Entry 4YYN (X-ray diffraction, 1.85 A resolution); this record covers chains A and Z of the 3 polymer chains in the assembly.

# Chain A
Molecule: Transcription initiation factor TFIID subunit 1
Source organism: Homo sapiens
Notes: fragment: bromodomain
Reference sequence: P21675 (TAF1_HUMAN); residues 1497-1638 here = UniProt positions 1497-1638
Sequence (144 residues; row label = number of the first residue in the row):
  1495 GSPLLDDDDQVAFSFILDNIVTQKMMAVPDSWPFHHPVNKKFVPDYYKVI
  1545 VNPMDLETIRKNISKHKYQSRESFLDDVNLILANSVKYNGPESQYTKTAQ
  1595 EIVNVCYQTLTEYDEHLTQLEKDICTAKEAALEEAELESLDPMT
Disordered / not traced: 1495-1500, 1631-1638
Differences from the reference sequence: expression tag (1495-1496)

# Chain Z
Molecule: Histone H4
Notes: fragment: N-terminal tail
Reference sequence: P62805 (H4_HUMAN); residues 1-11 here correspond to UniProt positions 2-12 (UniProt number = residue number + 1)
Sequence (11 residues; row label = number of the first residue in the row):
     1 SGRGKGGKGLG
Modified positions: K5 (N-6-crotonyl-L-lysine; KCR); K8 (N-6-crotonyl-L-lysine; KCR)
UniProt features mapped onto this chain:
  - modified residue: S1 (N-acetylserine), R3 (Asymmetric dimethylarginine)

# Chain A / chain Z interface
Residue-residue contacts (23; chain A residue first):
  P1527(A) - K5(Z)
  F1528(A) - K5(Z)
  H1530(A) - K5(Z)
  V1532(A) - K5(Z)
  F1536(A) - L10(Z)
  F1536(A) - G11(Z)
  D1539(A) - G2(Z)
  D1539(A) - R3(Z)  hydrogen bond (side chain-backbone)
  K1542(A) - R3(Z)
  M1548(A) - K5(Z)
  K1581(A) - S1(Z)
  Y1582(A) - S1(Z)
  Y1582(A) - G2(Z)  hydrogen bond (backbone-backbone)
  Y1582(A) - R3(Z)  hydrogen bond (side chain-backbone)
  Y1582(A) - G4(Z)  hydrogen bond (side chain-backbone)
  Y1582(A) - K5(Z)
  N1583(A) - K5(Z)
  G1584(A) - S1(Z)
  Y1589(A) - K5(Z)
  Y1589(A) - G6(Z)  hydrogen bond (side chain-backbone)
  Y1589(A) - G7(Z)  hydrogen bond (side chain-backbone)
  Y1589(A) - K8(Z)
  Y1589(A) - G9(Z)  hydrogen bond (side chain-backbone)
Other interface residues (no listed pair), chain A (19 interface residues in all): N1533, V1537, P1538, Y1540, V1543, D1549
Interface features reported in the paper:
  - interface residues, chain A: H1530(A), V1532(A), M1548(A)

# Overview
19 residues of chain A and 11 residues of chain Z are in contact; the contacts include 7 hydrogen bonds. Polar
pairs include D1539(A)-R3(Z), Y1582(A)-R3(Z) and Y1582(A)-G4(Z). From the paper: interface residues H1530(A),
V1532(A) and M1548(A).
Chain A is Transcription initiation factor TFIID subunit 1 (Homo sapiens) and chain Z is Histone H4; the
structure, Crystal structure of TAF1 BD2 Bromodomain bound to a crotonyllysine peptide, was determined by
X-ray diffraction together with 4YY6, 4YYD, 4YYI, 4YYJ, 4YYK and 4YYM from the same study.
